7SPC - chains AB1 and EF1 of the 34 polymer chains in the assembly; structure by electron microscopy, 2.95 A resolution.

[Chain AB1]
Protein: TraV
From: Salmonella typhi
UniProtKB: Q8KNL2 (Q8KNL2_SALTI); residue numbers follow UniProt; this construct covers 1-204
Sequence (204 residues; each row starts with the number of its first residue):
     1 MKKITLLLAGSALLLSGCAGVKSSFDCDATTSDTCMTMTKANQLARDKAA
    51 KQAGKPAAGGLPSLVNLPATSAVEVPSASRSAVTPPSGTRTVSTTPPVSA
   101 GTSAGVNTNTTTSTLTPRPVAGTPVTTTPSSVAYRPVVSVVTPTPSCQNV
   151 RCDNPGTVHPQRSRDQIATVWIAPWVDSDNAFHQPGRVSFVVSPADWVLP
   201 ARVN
Unresolved in the structure: 1-17, 55-204
What the authors report for this chain:
  - post-translational modification sites: C18

[Chain EF1]
Protein: TraB
From: Salmonella typhi
UniProtKB: Q8KNL7 (Q8KNL7_SALTI); residue numbers follow UniProt; this construct covers 1-453
Sequence (453 residues; row label = number of the first residue in the row):
     1 MANVNKVVRRRQVALLIALVLGIGAGGAGTWMVSEMNLKKAPPAKAPKGE
    51 PAPDMTGVVNQSFDNKVQRSAIAEAQRLNKETQTEIKKLRTEMGLVSRDL
   101 KGSQDRIRELEDQNQLLQTQLEAGKNFDSLSAEPLPGALASQGKPAPAGN
   151 VPPPTSFWPAGGGQAPAAPVMTPIQRPGMMDSQEFSLPDTGPKKPRFPWI
   201 SSGSFVEAIVVEGADANASVTGDKNTAPMQLRLTGKVQMPNDEEFDLTGC
   251 FVTLEAWGDVSSERAIVRSRSISCKLGDDDIDQKIAGHVSFMGKNGIKGE
   301 VVMRNGQILLYAGGAGFLDGIGKGIEKASSTTVGVGATASMSAADIGQAG
   351 LGGGVSSAAKTLSDYYIKRAEQYHPVIPIGAGNEVTLVFQDGFQLETLEE
   401 ARAKAAARKKQNQPSASSTPAAMPGNTPDMLKQLQDFRVGDTVDPATGQV
   451 VTQ
Unresolved in the structure: 1-193, 332-354, 414-453
Cystine bridges: C250-C274

[Chain AB1 / chain EF1 interface]
Contacting residue pairs (25; chain AB1 residue first):
  F25(AB1) with S262(EF1)
  A29(AB1) with M292(EF1), hydrophobic; K298(EF1)
  T30(AB1) with K298(EF1)
  T31(AB1) with F291(EF1); I297(EF1); K298(EF1), hydrogen bond (side chain-backbone); N383(EF1)
  S32(AB1) with G380(EF1); N383(EF1), hydrogen bond (backbone-side chain)
  D33(AB1) with G380(EF1)
  M36(AB1) with A381(EF1); G382(EF1)
  M38(AB1) with V211(EF1), hydrophobic; E212(EF1); Q230(EF1)
  A41(AB1) with V211(EF1), hydrophobic; A381(EF1)
  N42(AB1) with R232(EF1), hydrogen bond; F251(EF1)
  A45(AB1) with I209(EF1), hydrophobic; T234(EF1)
  R46(AB1) with R232(EF1)
  K48(AB1) with I209(EF1)
  A49(AB1) with T234(EF1)
Also at the interface, not in a pair above, chain AB1 (15 interface residues in all): L44
Also at the interface, not in a pair above, chain EF1 (24 interface residues in all): V210, S261, E263, G299, E300, P378, I379, E384
From the paper, about this interface:
  - interface residues, chain AB1: C18(AB1)

[Overview]
The interface between chain AB1 and chain EF1 involves 15 residues on one side and 24 on the other, with 3
hydrogen bonds. Among the polar pairs are T31(AB1)-K298(EF1), S32(AB1)-N383(EF1) and N42(AB1)-R232(EF1). From
the paper: the interface residue C18(AB1); a modification site at C18(AB1).
Chain AB1 is TraV and chain EF1 is TraB, both from Salmonella typhi; the structure, Models for C17
reconstruction of Outer Membrane Core Complex (OMCC) of Type IV Secretion System (T4SS) ..., was determined by
electron microscopy (same publication as 7SPB, 7SPI, 7SPJ and 7SPK).
